3MG8 - chains O and U of the 28 polymer chains in the assembly; structure by X-ray diffraction, 2.59 A resolution.

Chain O:
Protein: Proteasome component Y7
Organism: Saccharomyces cerevisiae
Notes: EC 3.4.25.1
UniProtKB: P23639 (PSA2_YEAST); the construct lacks a stretch of the UniProt sequence and is renumbered around it, so the offset changes along the chain: 4-102 = UniProt 1-99; 103-147 = UniProt 101-145; 148-200 = UniProt 147-199; 202-209 = UniProt 200-207; 2 more segments
Amino-acid sequence (250 residues; row label = number of the first residue in the row; note: 1 number in that range is skipped by the numbering (no residue carries it; nothing is unmodelled there); a row labelled like 217A-217B holds insertion residues (217A, then the next letters in order)):
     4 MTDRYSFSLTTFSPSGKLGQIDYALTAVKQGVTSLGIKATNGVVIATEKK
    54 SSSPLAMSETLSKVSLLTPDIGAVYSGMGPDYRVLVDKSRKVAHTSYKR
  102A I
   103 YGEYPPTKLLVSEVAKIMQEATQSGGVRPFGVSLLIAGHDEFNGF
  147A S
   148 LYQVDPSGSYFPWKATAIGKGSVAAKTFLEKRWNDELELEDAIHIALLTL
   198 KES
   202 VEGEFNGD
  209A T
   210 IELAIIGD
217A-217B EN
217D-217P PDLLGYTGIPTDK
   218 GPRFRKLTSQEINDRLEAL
Swiss-Prot annotation at these positions:
  - cross-link: Lys110 (Glycyl lysine isopeptide (Lys-Gly) (interchain with G-Cter in ubiquitin))

Chain U:
Protein: Proteasome component C7-alpha
Organism: Saccharomyces cerevisiae
Notes: EC 3.4.25.1
UniProtKB: P21243 (PSA6_YEAST); the construct lacks a stretch of the UniProt sequence and is renumbered around it, so the offset changes along the chain: -3 to 34 = UniProt 1-38; 35-143 = UniProt 40-148; 144-179 = UniProt 150-185; 180-184 = UniProt 191-195; 2 more segments
Amino-acid sequence (252 residues; numbered -3 to 240 plus 9 insertion-coded residues; 1 number in that range is skipped by the numbering (no residue carries it; nothing is unmodelled there); the number before each row is that of its first residue; a row labelled like 179A-179E holds insertion residues (179A, then the next letters in order); numbers below 1 keep their minus sign (Met-3 is residue -3)):
    -3 MSGAAAASAAGYDRHITIFSPEGRLYQVEYAFKATNQT
   34A N
    35 INSLAVRGKDCTVVISQKKVPDKLLDPTTVSYIFCISRTIGMVVNGPIPD
    85 ARNAALRAKAEAAEFRYKYGYDMPCDVLAKRMANLSQIYTQRAYMRPLGV
   135 ILTFVSVDE
  143A E
   144 LGPSIYKTDPAGYYVGYKATATGPKQQEITTNLENH
179A-179E FKKSK
   180 IDHIN
184G-184H EE
   185 SWEKVVEFAITHMIDALGTEFSKNDLEVGVATKD
   220 KFFTLSAENIEERLVAIAEQD
Unresolved in the structure: -3 to 5

How chain O and chain U interact:
Pairs across the interface (67):
  Thr5(O) with Tyr128(U)
  Asp6(O) with Arg126(U), salt bridge; Tyr128(U)
  Tyr8(O) with Ile12(U); Ala127(U), hydrophobic
  Leu12(O) with Ile14(U), hydrophobic; Ala127(U), hydrophobic
  Gln23(O) with Ile14(U); Phe15(U), hydrogen bond (side chain-backbone)
  Tyr26(O) with Phe15(U), hydrophobic; Ser16(U); Pro17(U), hydrophobic; Gly19(U)
  Ala27(O) with Phe15(U), hydrophobic
  Thr29(O) with Pro17(U); Glu18(U)
  Ala30(O) with Gly19(U)
  Gln33(O) with Glu18(U)
  Ser56(O) with Thr173(U); Glu177(U), hydrogen bond
  Pro57(O) with Lys161(U); Glu177(U)
  Leu58(O) with Tyr160(U); Lys161(U), hydrogen bond (backbone-backbone); Ala162(U); Thr173(U); Glu177(U); Phe179A(U), hydrophobic
  Ala59(O) with Gly159(U); Tyr160(U), hydrophobic
  Met60(O) with Val158(U); Gly159(U), hydrogen bond (backbone-backbone); Tyr160(U); Lys161(U)
  Thr63(O) with Tyr149(U); Val158(U); Gly159(U), hydrogen bond (side chain-backbone)
  Leu64(O) with Tyr156(U), hydrophobic
  Met81(O) with Phe15(U), hydrophobic; Leu21(U), hydrophobic
  Pro83(O) with Gln121(U); Ala154(U); Gly155(U); Tyr156(U)
  Asp84(O) with Gln121(U)
  Arg86(O) with Ala117(U), hydrogen bond (side chain-backbone); Asn118(U); Gly155(U), hydrogen bond (side chain-backbone); Tyr157(U)
  Val87(O) with Asn118(U); Gln121(U)
  Asp90(O) with Lys114(U), salt bridge; Asn118(U)
  Ala123(O) with Gln125(U)
  Gly128(O) with Gln125(U); Arg126(U); Ala127(U), hydrogen bond (backbone-backbone)
  Val129(O) with Gln125(U); Arg126(U)
  Arg130(O) with Thr13(U); Phe15(U); Leu21(U); Thr124(U), hydrogen bond (side chain-backbone); Gln125(U), hydrogen bond (backbone-backbone)
  Pro131(O) with Phe15(U)
  Phe132(O) with Gln125(U)
  Gly133(O) with Phe15(U)
Other interface residues (no listed pair), chain O (32 interface residues in all): Arg7, Gly127
Other interface residues (no listed pair), chain U (34 interface residues in all): Arg41, Thr163, Leu176

Summary:
32 residues of chain O face 34 of chain U across their interface, with 10 hydrogen bonds and 2 salt bridges.
Polar contacts include Asp6(O)-Arg126(U), Asp90(O)-Lys114(U) and Gln23(O)-Phe15(U).
Here chain O is Proteasome component Y7 and chain U is Proteasome component C7-alpha, both from Saccharomyces
cerevisiae. Entry 3MG8 (Structure of yeast 20S open-gate proteasome with Compound 16) was determined by X-ray
diffraction, deposited together with 3MG0, 3MG6, 3MG7 and 3MG4.
